Entry 8VWW (electron microscopy, 3.90 A resolution); this record covers chains A and H of the 5 polymer chains in the assembly.

== Chain A ==
Protein: GP38
Source organism: Crimean-Congo hemorrhagic fever virus strain IbAr10200
Reference sequence: Q8JSZ3 (GP_CCHFI); residues 248-515 here = UniProt positions 248-515
Amino-acid sequence (268 residues; numbered 248 to 515; the number before each row is that of its first residue):
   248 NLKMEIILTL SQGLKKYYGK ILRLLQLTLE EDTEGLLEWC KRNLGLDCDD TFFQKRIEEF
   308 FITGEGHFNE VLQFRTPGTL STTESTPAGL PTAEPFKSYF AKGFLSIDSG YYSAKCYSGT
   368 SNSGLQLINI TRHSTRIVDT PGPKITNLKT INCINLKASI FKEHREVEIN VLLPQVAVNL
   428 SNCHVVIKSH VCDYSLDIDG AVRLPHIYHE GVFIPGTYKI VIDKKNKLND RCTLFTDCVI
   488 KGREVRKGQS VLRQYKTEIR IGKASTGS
Disordered / not traced: 325-339, 510-515
Disulfide bonds: Cys-287/Cys-295, Cys-363/Cys-439, Cys-400/Cys-485, Cys-430/Cys-479

== Chain H ==
Protein: ADI-58048 Fab Heavy Chain
Source organism: Homo sapiens
Notes: antibody fragment or engineered binder
Amino-acid sequence (226 residues; each row starts with the number of its first residue; a row labelled like 35A-35B holds insertion residues (35A, then the next letters in order)):
     1 QLQLQESGPG LVKPSETLSL TCTVSGGSIT TSHYY
35A-35B WG
    36 WIRQPPGKGL EWVGSMYYSG GIYYNPSLKG RVTISVDTSK NQFSLKL
82A-82C SSV
    83 TAADTAVYYC ALADAPDD
100A-100B AF
   101 DIWGQGTMVT VSSASTKGPS VFPLAPSSKS TSGGTAALGC LVKDYFPEPV TVSWNSGALT
   161 SGVHTFPAVL QSSGLYSLSS VVTVPSSSLG TQTYICNVNH KPSNTKVDKK VEPKSCDKG
Disordered / not traced: 129-134, 217-219
Disulfide bonds: Cys-22/Cys-92, Cys-140/Cys-196

== Interface between chain A and chain H ==
Pairs across the interface (40):
  Asn-369(A) / Tyr-59(H)
  Asn-369(A) / Gly-65(H)
  Asn-369(A) / Val-67(H)
  Gly-371(A) / Tyr-59(H)
  Leu-372(A) / Ile-57(H)
  Leu-372(A) / Tyr-58(H)  hydrophobic
  Gln-373(A) / Ile-57(H)  hydrogen bond (backbone-backbone)
  Gln-373(A) / Tyr-59(H)
  Ile-375(A) / Ser-54(H)
  Ile-375(A) / Gly-56(H)
  His-380(A) / His-33(H)  hydrogen bond
  His-380(A) / Ser-54(H)
  His-380(A) / Gly-55(H)
  Thr-382(A) / His-33(H)
  Asn-399(A) / Asp-99(H)
  Ile-401(A) / Tyr-52(H)  hydrogen bond (backbone-side chain)
  Ile-401(A) / Tyr-53(H)  hydrophobic
  Ile-401(A) / Asp-99(H)
  Lys-404(A) / Tyr-52(H)
  Lys-404(A) / Asp-100(H)  salt bridge
  Leu-419(A) / Tyr-52(H)
  Leu-419(A) / Ser-54(H)
  Leu-420(A) / Tyr-53(H)
  Leu-420(A) / Ser-54(H)
  Pro-421(A) / Ser-54(H)
  Gln-422(A) / Ser-54(H)  hydrogen bond (side chain-backbone)
  Lys-488(A) / Tyr-53(H)  hydrogen bond
  Lys-488(A) / Ala-95(H)  hydrogen bond (side chain-backbone)
  Lys-488(A) / Asp-96(H)
  Arg-490(A) / Asp-96(H)  salt bridge
  Arg-490(A) / Ala-97(H)
  Gln-496(A) / Gly-26(H)
  Gln-496(A) / Gly-27(H)
  Gln-496(A) / Ser-28(H)
  Gln-496(A) / Thr-31(H)  hydrogen bond
  Gln-496(A) / Tyr-34(H)  hydrogen bond
  Ser-497(A) / Ser-32(H)  hydrogen bond (backbone-side chain)
  Ser-497(A) / Asp-96(H)
  Val-498(A) / Ser-32(H)
  Leu-499(A) / Tyr-53(H)  hydrophobic
Other interface residues (no listed pair), chain A (22 interface residues in all): Ser-370, Gly-463
Other interface residues (no listed pair), chain H (24 interface residues in all): Pro-61, Thr-68
The authors on this interface:
  - epitope / paratope residues, chain A: Gly-371(A), Lys-404(A), Lys-488(A)

== In short ==
The interface between chain A and chain H involves 22 residues on one side and 24 on the other; the contacts
include 9 hydrogen bonds and 2 salt bridges. Polar pairs include Lys-404(A)/Asp-100(H), Arg-490(A)/Asp-96(H)
and His-380(A)/His-33(H). From the paper: epitope/paratope residues Gly-371(A), Lys-404(A) and Lys-488(A).
Here chain A is GP38 (Crimean-Congo hemorrhagic fever virus strain IbAr10200) and chain H is ADI-58048 Fab
Heavy Chain (Homo sapiens). Entry 8VWW (CCHFV GP38 bound to ADI-46152 and ADI-58048 Fabs) was determined by
electron microscopy (same publication as 8VVK and 8VVL).
